Entry 7AE7 (X-ray diffraction, 2.66 A resolution); this record covers chains A and a of the 12 polymer chains in the assembly.

== Chain A ==
Name: Phenolic acid decarboxylase
From: Sedimentibacter hydroxybenzoicus
Notes: EC 4.1.1.63, 4.1.1.61
UniProt: Q9S4M7 (YCLC_SEDHY); residues 1-480 here = UniProt positions 1-480
Sequence (480 residues; numbered 1 to 480; the number before each row is that of its first residue):
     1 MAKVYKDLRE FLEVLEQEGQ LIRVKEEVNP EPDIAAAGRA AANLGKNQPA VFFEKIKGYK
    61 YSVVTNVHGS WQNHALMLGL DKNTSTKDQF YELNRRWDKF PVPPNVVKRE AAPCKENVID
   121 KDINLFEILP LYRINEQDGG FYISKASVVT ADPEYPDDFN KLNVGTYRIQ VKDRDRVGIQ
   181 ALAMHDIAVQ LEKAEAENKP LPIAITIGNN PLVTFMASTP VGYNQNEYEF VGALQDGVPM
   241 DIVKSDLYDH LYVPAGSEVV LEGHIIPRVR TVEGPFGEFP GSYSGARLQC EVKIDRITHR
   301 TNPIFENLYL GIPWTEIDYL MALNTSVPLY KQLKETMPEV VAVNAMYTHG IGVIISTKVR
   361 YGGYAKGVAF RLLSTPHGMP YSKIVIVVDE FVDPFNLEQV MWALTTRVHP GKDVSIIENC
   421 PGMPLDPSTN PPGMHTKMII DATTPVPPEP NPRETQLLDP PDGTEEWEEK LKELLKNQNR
Not modelled in the structure: 1-2, 152-159, 478-480
Swiss-Prot annotation at these positions:
  - active site: Glu278 (Proton donor)
  - binding site (prenylated FMN): Asn163 to Arg168, Met184, His185
  - binding site (Mn(2+)): Asn163, His185, Glu227

== Chain a ==
Name: Protein ShdD
From: Sedimentibacter hydroxybenzoicus
Notes: engineered mutation(s): V59X
UniProt: Q4R102 (SHDD_SEDHY); residues 601-658 here correspond to UniProt positions 1-58 (UniProt number = residue number - 600)
Sequence (58 residues; numbered 601 to 658; the number before each row is that of its first residue):
   601 MKCHRCGSDN VRKMVDSPVG DAWEVYVCEK CCYSWRSTEN PVVMEKFKLD DNKIANMG
Not modelled in the structure: 658

== Interface between chain A and chain a ==
Residue-residue contacts - 52 pairs, chain A then chain a:
  Pro30(A) - Arg636(a)
  Glu31(A) - Arg636(a)  salt bridge
  Glu31(A) - Glu639(a)
  Lys57(A) - Ala622(a)
  Lys57(A) - Trp623(a)  hydrogen bond (backbone-side chain)
  Gly58(A) - Ser617(a)
  Gly58(A) - Pro618(a)
  Gly58(A) - Val619(a)  hydrogen bond (backbone-backbone)
  Gly58(A) - Trp623(a)
  Tyr59(A) - Val619(a)
  Tyr59(A) - Trp623(a)
  Tyr59(A) - Arg636(a)  hydrogen bond
  Lys60(A) - Val619(a)
  Asn124(A) - Val615(a)
  Phe126(A) - Met614(a)  hydrophobic
  Phe126(A) - Val615(a)  hydrophobic
  Phe126(A) - Pro618(a)
  Glu127(A) - Pro618(a)
  Leu131(A) - Arg636(a)  hydrogen bond (backbone-side chain)
  Tyr132(A) - Arg636(a)
  Arg133(A) - Tyr633(a)
  Arg133(A) - Ser634(a)  hydrogen bond (side chain-backbone)
  Arg133(A) - Trp635(a)
  Arg133(A) - Glu639(a)  salt bridge
  Gln137(A) - Val642(a)  hydrogen bond (side chain-backbone)
  Gln137(A) - Val643(a)
  Gln137(A) - Met644(a)  hydrogen bond (side chain-backbone)
  Gln137(A) - Phe647(a)
  Asp138(A) - Tyr633(a)
  Gly139(A) - Arg605(a)
  Gly139(A) - Tyr633(a)
  Gly139(A) - Ser634(a)  hydrogen bond (backbone-backbone)
  Gly140(A) - Ser634(a)
  Phe141(A) - Val625(a)  hydrophobic
  Phe141(A) - Arg636(a)
  Phe141(A) - Glu639(a)
  Gln170(A) - Cys632(a)
  Lys172(A) - Met614(a)
  Lys172(A) - Cys632(a)
  Asp173(A) - Arg612(a)  salt bridge
  Asp173(A) - Met614(a)
  Thr271(A) - Cys632(a)
  Val272(A) - Arg605(a)
  Val272(A) - Cys631(a)
  Val272(A) - Cys632(a)
  Gly274(A) - Arg605(a)  hydrogen bond (backbone-side chain)
  Pro275(A) - Arg605(a)
  Pro275(A) - Phe647(a)  hydrophobic
  Tyr283(A) - Phe647(a)  hydrophobic
  Ser284(A) - Phe647(a)
  Ala286(A) - Met657(a)
  Leu288(A) - Met657(a)
Other interface residues (no listed pair), chain A (32 interface residues in all): Val171, Arg174, Arg287, Glu291
Other interface residues (no listed pair), chain a (25 interface residues in all): Val627, Leu649, Ile654

== Overview ==
The interface between chain A and chain a involves 32 residues on one side and 25 on the other, with 9
hydrogen bonds and 3 salt bridges. Among the polar pairs are Glu31(A)-Arg636(a), Arg133(A)-Glu639(a) and
Asp173(A)-Arg612(a).
Chain A is Phenolic acid decarboxylase and chain a is Protein ShdD, both from Sedimentibacter
hydroxybenzoicus; the structure, Structure of Sedimentibacter hydroxybenzoicus vanillic acid decarboxylase
(ShVdcCD) in open form, with truncated ShVdcD (V59X), was determined by X-ray diffraction.
